9CJF - chains A and B of the 5 polymer chains in the assembly; structure by electron microscopy, 2.33 A resolution.

[Chain A]
Protein: Nitrogenase molybdenum-iron protein alpha chain
From: Azotobacter vinelandii
Notes: EC 1.18.6.1
UniProtKB: P07328 (NIFD_AZOVI); residues 1-492 here = UniProt positions 1-492
Chain sequence (492 residues; each row starts with the number of its first residue):
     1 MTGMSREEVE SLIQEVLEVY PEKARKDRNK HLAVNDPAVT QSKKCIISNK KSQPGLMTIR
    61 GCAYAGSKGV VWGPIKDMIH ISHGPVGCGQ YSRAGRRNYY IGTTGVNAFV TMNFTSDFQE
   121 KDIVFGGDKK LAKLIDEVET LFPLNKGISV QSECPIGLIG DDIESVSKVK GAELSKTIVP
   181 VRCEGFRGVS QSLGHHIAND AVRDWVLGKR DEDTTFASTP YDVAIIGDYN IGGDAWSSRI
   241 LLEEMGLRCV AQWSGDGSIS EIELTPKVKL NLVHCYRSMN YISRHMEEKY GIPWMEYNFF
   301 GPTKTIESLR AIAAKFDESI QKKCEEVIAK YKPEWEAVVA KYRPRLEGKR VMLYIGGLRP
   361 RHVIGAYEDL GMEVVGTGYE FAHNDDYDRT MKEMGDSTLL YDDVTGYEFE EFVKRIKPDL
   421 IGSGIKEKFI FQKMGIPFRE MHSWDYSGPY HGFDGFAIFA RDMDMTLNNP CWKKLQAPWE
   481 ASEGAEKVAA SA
Disordered / not traced: 1-48, 356-357, 376-417, 440-441, 481-492
Ion coordination: fe(8)-S(7) cluster Fe: Cys-62, Cys-88, Cys-154 (shared with Cys-70(B), Cys-95(B), Cys-153(B) of chain B); Fe ion near Cys-275 (its only coordinating residue here)
Ligand contacts:
  - fe(8)-S(7) cluster (CLF): Cys-62, Tyr-64, Pro-85, Val-86, Gly-87, Cys-88, Tyr-91, Glu-153, Cys-154, Gly-185
  - ICS (iron-sulfur-molybdenum cluster with interstitial carbon): Val-70, Arg-96, Gln-191, His-195, Tyr-229, Ile-231, Cys-275, Arg-277, Ser-278, Ile-355, Leu-358, His-442
Swiss-Prot annotation at these positions:
  - binding site ([8Fe-7S] cluster): Cys-62, Cys-88, Cys-154
  - binding site ([7Fe-Mo-9S-C-homocitryl] cluster): Cys-275, His-442
  - mutagenesis: His-195 (H195Q: No nitrogenase activity)
Reported in the primary citation:
  - conformationally variable residues (side-chain flip): Gln-191, Trp-253, Arg-277

[Chain B]
Protein: Nitrogenase molybdenum-iron protein beta chain
From: Azotobacter vinelandii
Notes: EC 1.18.6.1
UniProtKB: P07329 (NIFK_AZOVI); numbering as in UniProt (aligned over 1-523)
Chain sequence (523 residues; numbered 1 to 523; the number before each row is that of its first residue):
     1 MSQQVDKIKA SYPLFLDQDY KDMLAKKRDG FEEKYPQDKI DEVFQWTTTK EYQELNFQRE
    61 ALTVNPAKAC QPLGAVLCAL GFEKTMPYVH GSQGCVAYFR SYFNRHFREP VSCVSDSMTE
   121 DAAVFGGQQN MKDGLQNCKA TYKPDMIAVS TTCMAEVIGD DLNAFINNSK KEGFIPDEFP
   181 VPFAHTPSFV GSHVTGWDNM FEGIARYFTL KSMDDKVVGS NKKINIVPGF ETYLGNFRVI
   241 KRMLSEMGVG YSLLSDPEEV LDTPADGQFR MYAGGTTQEE MKDAPNALNT VLLQPWHLEK
   301 TKKFVEGTWK HEVPKLNIPM GLDWTDEFLM KVSEISGQPI PASLTKERGR LVDMMTDSHT
   361 WLHGKRFALW GDPDFVMGLV KFLLELGCEP VHILCHNGNK RWKKAVDAIL AASPYGKNAT
   421 VYIGKDLWHL RSLVFTDKPD FMIGNSYGKF IQRDTLHKGK EFEVPLIRIG FPIFDRHHLH
   481 RSTTLGYEGA MQILTTLVNS ILERLDEETR GMQATDYNHD LVR
Disordered / not traced: 1
Ion coordination: fe(8)-S(7) cluster Fe: Cys-70, Cys-95, Cys-153 (shared with Cys-62(A), Cys-88(A), Cys-154(A) of chain A); Fe ion site 1: Arg-108, Glu-109 (shared with 2 residues of chain D); Fe ion site 2: Asp-353, Asp-357 (shared with 2 residues of chain D)
Ligand contacts:
  - chapso (1N7): Tyr-35, Pro-36, Lys-39, Glu-42, Val-43, Trp-46
  - fe(8)-S(7) cluster (CLF): Cys-70, Pro-72, Ser-92, Gly-94, Cys-95, Tyr-98, Phe-99, Thr-152, Cys-153, Ser-188
Swiss-Prot annotation at these positions:
  - binding site ([8Fe-7S] cluster): Cys-70, Cys-95, Cys-153, Ser-188
Reported in the primary citation:
  - conformationally variable residues (side-chain flip): Gln-93

[How chain A and chain B interact]
Pairs across the interface (192; chain A residue first):
  Ser-52(A) / Ser-117(B)  hydrogen bond
  Gln-53(A) / Asn-137(B)
  Pro-54(A) / Ser-115(B)
  Pro-54(A) / Asp-116(B)
  Pro-54(A) / Ser-117(B)
  Pro-54(A) / Asn-130(B)
  Pro-54(A) / Gly-134(B)
  Pro-54(A) / Asn-137(B)  hydrogen bond (backbone-side chain)
  Gly-55(A) / Val-114(B)
  Gly-55(A) / Ser-115(B)  hydrogen bond (backbone-backbone)
  Gly-55(A) / Asp-116(B)
  Gly-55(A) / Cys-138(B)
  Gly-55(A) / Tyr-142(B)
  Leu-56(A) / Asn-137(B)
  Leu-56(A) / Thr-141(B)
  Leu-56(A) / Tyr-142(B)  hydrogen bond (backbone-side chain)
  Met-57(A) / Met-86(B)  hydrophobic
  Met-57(A) / Arg-100(B)
  Met-57(A) / Ser-112(B)
  Met-57(A) / Cys-113(B)
  Met-57(A) / Val-114(B)  hydrophobic
  Met-57(A) / Tyr-142(B)  hydrogen bond (backbone-side chain)
  Met-57(A) / Met-271(B)  hydrophobic
  Thr-58(A) / Gln-93(B)  hydrogen bond (backbone-side chain)
  Arg-60(A) / Gln-93(B)  hydrogen bond (backbone-side chain)
  Arg-60(A) / Ala-97(B)
  Cys-62(A) / Gly-94(B)
  Tyr-64(A) / Tyr-98(B)
  Ala-65(A) / Tyr-98(B)
  Lys-76(A) / Glu-32(B)  salt bridge
  Pro-85(A) / Ser-188(B)
  Val-86(A) / Pro-66(B)  hydrophobic
  Val-86(A) / Lys-68(B)
  Val-86(A) / Ala-69(B)
  Gly-87(A) / Cys-70(B)
  Gln-90(A) / Pro-66(B)  hydrogen bond (side chain-backbone)
  Gln-90(A) / Lys-68(B)  hydrogen bond (side chain-backbone)
  Gln-90(A) / Tyr-102(B)
  Gln-90(A) / Tyr-447(B)  hydrogen bond (backbone-side chain)
  Tyr-91(A) / Ala-69(B)
  Tyr-91(A) / Cys-70(B)  hydrogen bond
  Tyr-91(A) / Leu-73(B)
  Tyr-91(A) / Tyr-98(B)  hydrophobic
  Tyr-91(A) / Phe-99(B)  hydrophobic
  Tyr-91(A) / Tyr-102(B)  hydrophobic
  Ser-92(A) / Tyr-98(B)
  Arg-93(A) / Asn-65(B)  hydrogen bond
  Arg-93(A) / Tyr-447(B)
  Arg-93(A) / Phe-450(B)
  Gly-95(A) / Arg-105(B)  hydrogen bond (backbone-side chain)
  Tyr-99(A) / Ser-11(B)
  Thr-103(A) / Ile-40(B)
  Thr-104(A) / Arg-453(B)  hydrogen bond
  Thr-104(A) / Asp-454(B)
  Gly-105(A) / Trp-428(B)
  Val-106(A) / Ile-40(B)
  Val-106(A) / Val-43(B)  hydrophobic
  Val-106(A) / Phe-44(B)  hydrophobic
  Asn-107(A) / Lys-34(B)
  Asn-107(A) / Ile-40(B)
  Met-112(A) / Val-64(B)  hydrophobic
  Met-112(A) / Asn-65(B)
  Met-112(A) / Trp-428(B)  hydrophobic
  Asn-113(A) / Thr-63(B)
  Asn-113(A) / Val-64(B)
  Asn-113(A) / Asn-65(B)  hydrogen bond (backbone-backbone)
  Asn-113(A) / Pro-66(B)
  Phe-114(A) / Leu-62(B)  hydrophobic
  Phe-114(A) / Thr-63(B)
  Phe-114(A) / Val-64(B)  hydrophobic
  Thr-115(A) / Thr-63(B)  hydrogen bond (backbone-backbone)
  Ser-116(A) / Ala-61(B)
  Asp-117(A) / Thr-63(B)
  Asp-117(A) / Lys-68(B)  salt bridge
  Phe-118(A) / Phe-189(B)
  Gln-119(A) / Phe-189(B)
  Glu-120(A) / Phe-189(B)  hydrogen bond (backbone-backbone)
  Glu-120(A) / Val-190(B)
  Ile-123(A) / Val-157(B)  hydrophobic
  Ile-123(A) / Phe-189(B)  hydrophobic
  Lys-130(A) / Ala-61(B)
  Lys-133(A) / Glu-60(B)  salt bridge
  Lys-133(A) / Ala-61(B)
  Leu-134(A) / Ala-61(B)
  Leu-134(A) / Leu-62(B)  hydrophobic
  Glu-137(A) / Gln-58(B)
  Glu-137(A) / Arg-59(B)
  Glu-137(A) / Glu-60(B)  hydrogen bond (side chain-backbone)
  Glu-137(A) / Ala-61(B)  hydrogen bond (side chain-backbone)
  Glu-137(A) / Leu-62(B)  hydrogen bond (side chain-backbone)
  Val-138(A) / Leu-62(B)  hydrophobic
  Thr-140(A) / Trp-46(B)
  Leu-141(A) / Trp-46(B)
  Leu-141(A) / Tyr-52(B)  hydrogen bond (backbone-side chain)
  Leu-141(A) / Leu-55(B)  hydrophobic
  Leu-141(A) / Asn-56(B)
  Leu-141(A) / Arg-59(B)
  Phe-142(A) / Trp-428(B)  hydrophobic
  Pro-143(A) / Trp-46(B)
  Leu-144(A) / Tyr-35(B)
  Leu-144(A) / Val-43(B)  hydrophobic
  Lys-146(A) / Glu-32(B)
  Lys-146(A) / Glu-33(B)  salt bridge
  Lys-146(A) / Tyr-35(B)
  Cys-154(A) / Ser-92(B)  hydrogen bond
  Cys-154(A) / Cys-153(B)  hydrophobic
  Pro-155(A) / Cys-153(B)
  Pro-155(A) / Val-157(B)  hydrophobic
  Leu-158(A) / Ala-123(B)  hydrophobic
  Leu-158(A) / Met-154(B)  hydrophobic
  Leu-158(A) / Val-157(B)  hydrophobic
  Leu-158(A) / Ile-158(B)  hydrophobic
  Ile-159(A) / Val-157(B)  hydrophobic
  Phe-186(A) / Ser-92(B)
  Phe-186(A) / Met-118(B)
  Phe-186(A) / Thr-119(B)
  Phe-186(A) / Glu-120(B)
  Phe-186(A) / Met-154(B)  hydrophobic
  Arg-187(A) / Glu-120(B)  salt bridge
  Gly-188(A) / Thr-119(B)
  Arg-210(A) / Glu-33(B)  salt bridge
  Gly-232(A) / Ser-11(B)
  Gly-232(A) / Phe-15(B)
  Gly-233(A) / Phe-15(B)
  Trp-236(A) / Phe-15(B)  hydrophobic
  Trp-236(A) / Tyr-20(B)
  Trp-236(A) / Met-23(B)
  Trp-236(A) / Leu-24(B)
  Ser-237(A) / Tyr-20(B)  hydrogen bond
  Arg-239(A) / Met-23(B)
  Arg-239(A) / Lys-27(B)
  Arg-239(A) / Phe-31(B)
  Ile-240(A) / Asp-19(B)
  Ile-240(A) / Tyr-20(B)  hydrophobic
  Ile-240(A) / Met-23(B)  hydrogen bond (backbone-side chain)
  Glu-243(A) / Met-23(B)
  Glu-243(A) / Lys-26(B)  salt bridge
  Arg-248(A) / Phe-31(B)
  Cys-249(A) / Phe-31(B)
  Val-250(A) / Phe-31(B)
  Gln-252(A) / Lys-27(B)
  Asp-256(A) / Lys-27(B)  salt bridge
  Asp-256(A) / Glu-32(B)
  Ser-258(A) / Phe-31(B)
  Ser-258(A) / Glu-32(B)
  Ser-260(A) / Phe-31(B)  hydrogen bond (side chain-backbone)
  Ser-260(A) / Glu-32(B)  hydrogen bond (side chain-backbone)
  Ser-260(A) / Glu-33(B)
  Glu-261(A) / Lys-27(B)  salt bridge
  Glu-261(A) / Phe-31(B)
  Glu-261(A) / Glu-32(B)
  Glu-334(A) / Ser-2(B)  hydrogen bond
  Glu-334(A) / Gln-3(B)  hydrogen bond (side chain-backbone)
  Ala-337(A) / Val-5(B)
  Val-338(A) / Val-5(B)  hydrophobic
  Lys-341(A) / Val-5(B)  hydrogen bond (side chain-backbone)
  Tyr-342(A) / Ile-8(B)
  Ile-425(A) / Asn-104(B)
  Lys-426(A) / Ala-97(B)
  Lys-426(A) / Arg-100(B)
  Lys-426(A) / Asn-104(B)
  Phe-429(A) / Asn-104(B)
  Phe-429(A) / Arg-108(B)
  Phe-429(A) / Glu-109(B)
  Phe-429(A) / Pro-110(B)
  Ile-430(A) / Pro-110(B)  hydrophobic
  Ile-430(A) / Phe-269(B)  hydrophobic
  Lys-433(A) / Glu-109(B)  salt bridge
  Lys-433(A) / Pro-110(B)
  Lys-433(A) / Thr-263(B)
  Lys-433(A) / Pro-264(B)
  Lys-433(A) / Gly-267(B)
  Lys-433(A) / Gln-268(B)  hydrogen bond (backbone-backbone)
  Lys-433(A) / Phe-269(B)
  Met-434(A) / Gly-267(B)
  Met-434(A) / Phe-269(B)  hydrophobic
  Gly-448(A) / Ala-10(B)
  Gly-448(A) / Ser-11(B)  hydrogen bond (backbone-backbone)
  Pro-449(A) / Leu-14(B)
  Pro-449(A) / Phe-15(B)  hydrophobic
  Asp-454(A) / Ser-2(B)  hydrogen bond (side chain-backbone)
  Asp-454(A) / Gln-3(B)  hydrogen bond (backbone-side chain)
  Asp-454(A) / Leu-14(B)
  Asp-454(A) / Tyr-20(B)  hydrogen bond
  Ala-457(A) / Ile-8(B)
  Ile-458(A) / Gln-3(B)
  Ile-458(A) / Ile-8(B)  hydrophobic
  Ile-458(A) / Lys-9(B)
  Arg-461(A) / Ile-8(B)  hydrogen bond (side chain-backbone)
  Leu-475(A) / Ala-265(B)
  Leu-475(A) / Asp-266(B)
  Leu-475(A) / Gly-267(B)
Interface residues without a listed pair, chain A (104 interface residues in all): Lys-51, Ile-59, Gly-61, Asp-77, Ile-81, Cys-88, Ala-94, Ile-101, Gly-102, Thr-111, Phe-216, Glu-244, Leu-264, Tyr-331, Gly-435, Tyr-446
Interface residues without a listed pair, chain B (97 interface residues in all): Lys-39, Ala-67, Ser-101, Asp-133, His-396, Leu-427, His-457

[Overview]
104 residues of chain A and 97 residues of chain B are in contact; the contacts include 35 hydrogen bonds and
10 salt bridges. Polar pairs include Lys-76(A)/Glu-32(B), Asp-117(A)/Lys-68(B) and Lys-133(A)/Glu-60(B).
Fe(8)-S(7) cluster is bound between chain A and chain B. From the paper: conformational variability at
Gln-191(A), Trp-253(A) and Gln-93(B) among others.
Chain A is Nitrogenase molybdenum-iron protein alpha chain and chain B is Nitrogenase molybdenum-iron protein
beta chain, both from Azotobacter vinelandii; the structure, CryoEM structure of alkaline-inactivated
nitrogenase MoFe-protein in complex with NafT, was determined by electron microscopy (same publication as
9CJB, 9CJC, 9CJD and 9CJE).
